6TEJ - chains A and B of the 3 polymer chains in the assembly; structure by X-ray diffraction, 2.70 A resolution.

== Chain A ==
Molecule: Drug ABC transporter ATP-binding protein
Source organism: Mycolicibacterium thermoresistibile
Reference sequence: A0A100XEC2 (A0A100XEC2_MYCTH); residue numbers follow UniProt; this construct covers 1-908
Chain sequence (908 residues; each row starts with the number of its first residue):
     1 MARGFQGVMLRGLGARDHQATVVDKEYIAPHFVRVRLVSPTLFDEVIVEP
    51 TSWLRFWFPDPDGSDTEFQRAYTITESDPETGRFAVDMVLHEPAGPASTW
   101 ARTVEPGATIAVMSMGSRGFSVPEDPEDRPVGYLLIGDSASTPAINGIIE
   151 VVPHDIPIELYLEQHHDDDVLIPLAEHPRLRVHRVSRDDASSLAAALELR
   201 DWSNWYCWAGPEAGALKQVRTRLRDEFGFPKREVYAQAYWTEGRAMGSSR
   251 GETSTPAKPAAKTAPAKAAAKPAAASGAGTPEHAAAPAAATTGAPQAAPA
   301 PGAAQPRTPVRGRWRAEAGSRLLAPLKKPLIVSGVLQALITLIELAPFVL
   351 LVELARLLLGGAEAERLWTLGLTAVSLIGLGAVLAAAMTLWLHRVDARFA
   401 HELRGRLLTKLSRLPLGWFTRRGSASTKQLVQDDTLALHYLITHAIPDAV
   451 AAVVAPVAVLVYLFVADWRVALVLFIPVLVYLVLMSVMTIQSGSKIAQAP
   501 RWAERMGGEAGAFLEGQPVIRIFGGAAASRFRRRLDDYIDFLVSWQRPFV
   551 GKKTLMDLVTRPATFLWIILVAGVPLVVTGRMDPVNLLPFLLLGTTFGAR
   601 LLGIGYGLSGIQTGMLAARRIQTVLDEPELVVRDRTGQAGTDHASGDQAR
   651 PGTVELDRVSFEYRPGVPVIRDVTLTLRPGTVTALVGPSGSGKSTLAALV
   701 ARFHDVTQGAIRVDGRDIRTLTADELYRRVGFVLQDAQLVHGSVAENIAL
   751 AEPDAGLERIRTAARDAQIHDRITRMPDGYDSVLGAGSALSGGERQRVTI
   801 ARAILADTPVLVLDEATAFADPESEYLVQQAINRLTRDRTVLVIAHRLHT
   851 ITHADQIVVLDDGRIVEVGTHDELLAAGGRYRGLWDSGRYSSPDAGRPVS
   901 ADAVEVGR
Not modelled in the structure: 1-315, 637-650, 891-908
Metal / ion sites: Ni2+: His393, His439, His444

== Chain B ==
Molecule: Drug ABC transporter ATP-binding protein
Source organism: Mycolicibacterium thermoresistibile
Reference sequence: A0A100XE85 (A0A100XE85_MYCTH); residue numbers follow UniProt; this construct covers 1-579
Chain sequence (586 residues; numbered 1 to 586; the number before each row is that of its first residue):
     1 MIRTLLRLVPAEKRGAVAGYAVLTLLSVLLRAVGAVLLIPLLAALFSDTP
    51 SDAWLWLGWLTAVTLAGWVTDTNTARLGFDLGFAVLSRTQHDMADRLPNV
   101 AMSWFTPDNTATARQAIAATGPELAGLVVNLLTPLIGAALLPAAIGVALL
   151 FVSVPLGLAALAGVAVLFGALALSGRLSRAADKVAGETNSAFTERIIEFA
   201 RTQQALRAARRVEPARSQVGSALAAQHGAGLRLLTMQIPGQVLFSLAGQV
   251 ALIGFAGMAVWLTVRGQLGVPEAIALIVVLVRYLEPFAAIADLAPALETT
   301 RATLNRIQAVLDAPTLPAGRRRLDRTGAAPSIEFDDVRFSYGDEVVLDGV
   351 SFTLRPGNTTAIVGPSGSGKTTILSLIAGLQQPASGRVLLDGVDVTTLDP
   401 EARRAAVSVVFQHPYLFDGTLRDNVLVGDPEADPDDVTAAMRLARVDELL
   451 DRLPDGDATVVGEGGTALSGGERQRVSIARALLKPAPVLLVDEATSALDN
   501 ANEAAVVDALTADPRPRTRVIVAHRLASIRHADRVLFVEAGRVVEDGAID
   551 ELLAAGGRFAQFWAQQQAASEWAIGSTARALEVLFQ
Not modelled in the structure: 1
Differences from the reference sequence: expression tag (580-586)

== Interface between chain A and chain B ==
Pairs across the interface - 185 pairs, chain A then chain B:
  Glu344(A) - Gln249(B)  hydrogen bond (backbone-side chain)
  Pro347(A) - Gln249(B)
  Pro347(A) - Ile253(B)
  Phe348(A) - Gln249(B)
  Phe348(A) - Leu252(B)  hydrophobic
  Leu351(A) - Ile253(B)  hydrophobic
  Leu351(A) - Ala256(B)  hydrophobic
  Leu354(A) - Val260(B)  hydrophobic
  Leu358(A) - Val260(B)  hydrophobic
  Leu358(A) - Gln267(B)  hydrogen bond (backbone-side chain)
  Leu359(A) - Gln267(B)
  Glu363(A) - Val260(B)
  Glu363(A) - Val264(B)
  Glu363(A) - Gln267(B)  hydrogen bond
  Leu367(A) - Val260(B)  hydrophobic
  Trp368(A) - Trp261(B)
  Ala374(A) - Ile253(B)  hydrophobic
  Ala382(A) - Val242(B)
  Ala382(A) - Leu246(B)  hydrophobic
  Ala385(A) - Val242(B)  hydrophobic
  Ala386(A) - Val242(B)  hydrophobic
  Thr389(A) - Ile238(B)
  Leu390(A) - Leu234(B)
  Leu390(A) - Thr235(B)
  Leu390(A) - Ile238(B)  hydrophobic
  His393(A) - Leu234(B)
  Ala397(A) - His227(B)
  Ala397(A) - Leu231(B)  hydrophobic
  Arg398(A) - His227(B)
  His401(A) - Leu223(B)
  His401(A) - Ala224(B)
  His401(A) - His227(B)
  Arg404(A) - Phe192(B)
  Arg404(A) - Leu223(B)
  Gly405(A) - Arg216(B)
  Leu408(A) - Ile196(B)  hydrophobic
  Leu408(A) - Phe199(B)  hydrophobic
  Leu408(A) - Arg216(B)
  Leu408(A) - Val219(B)  hydrophobic
  Leu408(A) - Gly220(B)
  Leu408(A) - Leu223(B)  hydrophobic
  Thr409(A) - Arg216(B)
  Leu411(A) - Ala200(B)  hydrophobic
  Leu411(A) - Gln203(B)
  Leu411(A) - Arg207(B)
  Ser412(A) - Gln203(B)
  Ser412(A) - Arg207(B)
  Ser412(A) - Val212(B)
  Leu414(A) - Arg207(B)
  Leu416(A) - Gln203(B)
  Leu416(A) - Gln204(B)
  Leu416(A) - Arg207(B)
  Phe419(A) - Ala200(B)
  Phe419(A) - Gln203(B)
  Thr420(A) - Gln204(B)
  Val431(A) - Thr193(B)
  Val431(A) - Ile197(B)  hydrophobic
  Gln432(A) - Gly186(B)  hydrogen bond (side chain-backbone)
  Met506(A) - Ile117(B)
  Met506(A) - Ala118(B)  hydrophobic
  Gly507(A) - Arg114(B)  hydrogen bond (backbone-side chain)
  Ala510(A) - Ile117(B)  hydrophobic
  Phe513(A) - Ala94(B)
  Phe513(A) - Leu97(B)  hydrophobic
  Phe513(A) - Pro98(B)  hydrophobic
  Leu514(A) - Phe105(B)  hydrophobic
  Leu514(A) - Thr110(B)
  Leu514(A) - Arg114(B)
  Glu515(A) - Tyr415(B)
  Gln517(A) - Leu97(B)
  Gln517(A) - Pro98(B)
  Gln517(A) - Phe105(B)
  Pro518(A) - Met102(B)
  Pro518(A) - Phe411(B)
  Pro518(A) - Tyr415(B)  hydrophobic
  Val519(A) - Tyr415(B)  hydrophobic
  Ile520(A) - Arg404(B)
  Arg521(A) - Pro98(B)  hydrogen bond (side chain-backbone)
  Arg521(A) - Val100(B)
  Arg521(A) - Leu380(B)
  Arg521(A) - Arg404(B)
  Ile522(A) - Ala378(B)  hydrophobic
  Ile522(A) - Leu380(B)  hydrophobic
  Ile522(A) - Arg404(B)
  Ile522(A) - Val407(B)
  Ile522(A) - Val409(B)  hydrophobic
  Ile522(A) - Phe411(B)  hydrophobic
  Ile522(A) - Lys484(B)  hydrogen bond (backbone-side chain)
  Phe523(A) - Ser408(B)
  Phe523(A) - Val409(B)
  Phe523(A) - Val427(B)  hydrophobic
  Phe523(A) - Gly428(B)
  Phe523(A) - Arg480(B)
  Phe523(A) - Ala481(B)  hydrophobic
  Phe523(A) - Lys484(B)
  Gly524(A) - Val427(B)
  Gly525(A) - Val427(B)
  Arg530(A) - Phe417(B)
  Phe531(A) - Ala94(B)  hydrophobic
  Phe531(A) - Ile117(B)  hydrophobic
  Arg532(A) - His91(B)
  Leu535(A) - Gln90(B)
  Asp536(A) - His91(B)  salt bridge
  Ile539(A) - His91(B)
  Leu542(A) - Pro122(B)
  Gln546(A) - Phe83(B)
  Arg547(A) - Phe83(B)
  Val550(A) - Phe79(B)
  Gly551(A) - Arg76(B)
  Gly551(A) - Phe79(B)
  Thr554(A) - Phe79(B)
  Leu555(A) - Thr72(B)
  Leu555(A) - Ala75(B)  hydrophobic
  Leu555(A) - Arg76(B)
  Val559(A) - Trp68(B)  hydrophobic
  Pro562(A) - Arg282(B)
  Ala563(A) - Arg31(B)
  Thr564(A) - Trp68(B)
  Leu566(A) - Leu38(B)  hydrophobic
  Trp567(A) - Leu60(B)
  Trp567(A) - Thr61(B)  hydrogen bond
  Trp567(A) - Thr64(B)
  Leu570(A) - Leu38(B)  hydrophobic
  Leu570(A) - Leu57(B)
  Val571(A) - Leu57(B)
  Val574(A) - Trp54(B)  hydrophobic
  Val574(A) - Leu57(B)  hydrophobic
  Leu576(A) - Leu45(B)
  Asp583(A) - Phe46(B)
  Pro584(A) - Phe46(B)  hydrophobic
  Leu588(A) - Ile274(B)  hydrophobic
  Leu591(A) - Leu42(B)  hydrophobic
  Leu591(A) - Ile274(B)  hydrophobic
  Leu592(A) - Ile274(B)  hydrophobic
  Leu592(A) - Ile277(B)  hydrophobic
  Thr596(A) - Val281(B)
  Thr596(A) - Glu285(B)
  Phe703(A) - Gln204(B)
  Asp724(A) - Arg210(B)
  Tyr727(A) - Arg207(B)
  Tyr727(A) - Ala208(B)
  Tyr727(A) - Arg210(B)
  Arg728(A) - Arg210(B)
  Phe732(A) - Gln204(B)
  Phe732(A) - Ala208(B)  hydrophobic
  Gln738(A) - Arg201(B)
  Gln738(A) - Thr202(B)
  Gln738(A) - Gln204(B)  hydrogen bond
  Gln738(A) - Ala205(B)  hydrogen bond (side chain-backbone)
  Leu739(A) - Arg201(B)
  Val740(A) - Thr202(B)
  His741(A) - Glu198(B)  salt bridge
  Leu750(A) - Ala205(B)
  Leu750(A) - Ala209(B)
  Leu750(A) - Arg211(B)
  Ala751(A) - Ala209(B)
  Glu815(A) - Trp572(B)
  Ala818(A) - Trp572(B)  hydrophobic
  Phe819(A) - Ala497(B)  hydrophobic
  Glu823(A) - Gly364(B)
  Glu823(A) - Pro365(B)
  Glu823(A) - Ser366(B)
  Glu823(A) - His524(B)
  Tyr826(A) - Gln565(B)
  Tyr826(A) - Ala568(B)  hydrophobic
  Gln829(A) - Ala569(B)  hydrogen bond (side chain-backbone)
  Gln829(A) - Trp572(B)
  Gln830(A) - Gln586(B)
  Asn833(A) - Trp572(B)  hydrogen bond
  Asn833(A) - Thr577(B)
  Arg834(A) - Leu581(B)
  Thr836(A) - Ile574(B)
  Arg837(A) - Thr577(B)
  Arg837(A) - Arg579(B)
  Arg837(A) - Leu581(B)
  Asp838(A) - Arg579(B)
  His846(A) - Leu498(B)
  Arg847(A) - Leu498(B)
  His849(A) - Ser570(B)
  His849(A) - Trp572(B)
  Thr850(A) - Trp572(B)
  Thr850(A) - Ala573(B)
  Thr850(A) - Ile574(B)  hydrogen bond (backbone-backbone)
  His853(A) - Ile574(B)
  Gly888(A) - Asn500(B)  hydrogen bond (backbone-side chain)
Other interface residues (no listed pair), chain A (133 interface residues in all): Ala355, Ala364, Glu365, Gly371, Ile378, Arg394, Arg413, Thr427, Thr435, Gly511, Tyr538, Val543, Val578, Thr595, Val682, Ala723, Pro753, Gln768, Ser791, Arg802, Leu813, Pro822, Glu825, Ile832, Val843, Thr852, Arg889, Tyr890
Other interface residues (no listed pair), chain B (122 interface residues in all): Leu41, Ser51, Asp71, Leu86, Ser87, Asp95, Ala113, Gly121, Asn189, Ser190, Ser245, Val270, Lys370, Gln566, Gly575, Ser576, Phe585

== In short ==
133 residues of chain A face 122 of chain B across their interface; the contacts include 14 hydrogen bonds and
2 salt bridges. Polar pairs include Asp536(A)-His91(B), His741(A)-Glu198(B) and Glu344(A)-Gln249(B).
His393(A), His439(A) and His444(A) coordinate Ni2+.
Here chain A is Drug ABC transporter ATP-binding protein and chain B is Drug ABC transporter ATP-binding
protein, both from Mycolicibacterium thermoresistibile. Entry 6TEJ (Structure of apo IrtAB devoid SID in
complex with sybody Syb_NL5) was determined by X-ray diffraction.
